7XVL - chains W and c of the 21 polymer chains in the assembly; structure by X-ray diffraction, 3.51 A resolution.

== Chain W ==
Protein: Histone H2A type 1-B/E
Source organism: Homo sapiens
UniProt: P04908 (H2A1B_HUMAN); residues 0-129 here correspond to UniProt positions 1-130 (UniProt number = residue number + 1)
Amino-acid sequence (132 residues; row label = number of the first residue in the row; numbers below 1 keep their minus sign (Gly-2 is residue -2)):
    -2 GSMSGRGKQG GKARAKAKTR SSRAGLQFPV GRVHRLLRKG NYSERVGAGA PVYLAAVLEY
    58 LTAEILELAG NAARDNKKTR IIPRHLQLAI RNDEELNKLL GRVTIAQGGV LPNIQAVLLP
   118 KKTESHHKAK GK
Not modelled in the structure: -2 to 10, 119-129
Differences from the reference sequence: expression tag (-2 to -1)
Swiss-Prot annotation at these positions:
  - modified residue: Ser1 (N-acetylserine), Arg3 (Citrulline), Lys5 (N6-(2-hydroxyisobutyryl)lysine), Lys9 (N6-(2-hydroxyisobutyryl)lysine), Lys13 (N6-(beta-hydroxybutyryl)lysine), Lys36 (N6-(2-hydroxyisobutyryl)lysine), Lys74 (N6-(2-hydroxyisobutyryl)lysine), Lys75 (N6-(2-hydroxyisobutyryl)lysine), Lys95 (N6-(2-hydroxyisobutyryl)lysine), Gln104 (N5-methylglutamine), Lys118 (N6-(2-hydroxyisobutyryl)lysine), Lys119 (N6-crotonyllysine), Thr120 (Phosphothreonine), Lys125 (N6-crotonyllysine)
  - cross-link (Glycyl lysine isopeptide (Lys-Gly)): Lys13 (interchain with G-Cter in ubiquitin), Lys15 (interchain with G-Cter in ubiquitin), Lys119 (interchain with G-Cter in ubiquitin)

== Chain c ==
Molecule: 169-nt DNA strand
Source organism: synthetic construct
Sequence (169 nucleotides; row label = number of the first residue in the row; numbers below 1 keep their minus sign (DC-82 is residue -82)):
   -82 CCAAAAAAAA AACAGCATCC CGGTGCCGAG GCCGCTCAAT TGGTCGTAGA CAGCTCTAGC
   -22 ACCGCTTAAA CGCACGTACG CGCTGTCTAC CGCGTTTTAA CCGCCACTAG AAGCGCTTAC
    38 TAGTCTCCAG GCACGTGTGA GACCGGCACA TGCAAAAAAA AAACGAGCT

== Interface between chain W and chain c ==
Residue-residue contacts (19; chain W residue first):
  Arg11(W) with DT-42(c), hydrogen bond to the base; DG-41(c), phosphate contact
  Ala12(W) with DT-42(c), phosphate contact; DG-41(c), hydrogen bond to the phosphate
  Lys13(W) with DT-42(c), phosphate contact
  Ala14(W) with DT-43(c), phosphate contact; DT-42(c), phosphate contact
  Lys15(W) with DT-43(c), phosphate contact; DT-42(c), hydrogen bond to the phosphate
  Thr16(W) with DT-43(c), phosphate contact
  Arg17(W) with DT-43(c), salt bridge to the phosphate
  Arg20(W) with DT-42(c), salt bridge to the phosphate
  Gly28(W) with DA-44(c), phosphate contact; DT-43(c), phosphate contact
  Arg29(W) with DA-44(c), salt bridge to the phosphate
  Arg32(W) with DA-44(c), salt bridge to the phosphate
  Arg42(W) with DA-35(c), sugar contact
  Arg77(W) with DA-54(c), hydrogen bond to the phosphate; DG-53(c), salt bridge to the phosphate

== Summary ==
13 residues of chain W face 7 of chain c across their interface; the contacts include 4 hydrogen bonds and 5
salt bridges. Polar contacts include Arg11(W)-DT-42(c), Ala12(W)-DG-41(c) and Lys15(W)-DT-42(c).
Here chain W is Histone H2A type 1-B/E (Homo sapiens) and chain c is a 169-nt DNA strand (synthetic
construct). Entry 7XVL (Crystal Structure of Nucleosome-H1.0 Linker Histone Assembly (sticky-169an DNA
fragment)) was determined by X-ray diffraction.
